Entry 4GDE (X-ray diffraction, 2.20 A resolution); this record covers chains B and C of the 4 polymer chains in the assembly.

[Chain B (and C)]
Protein: UDP-galactopyranose mutase
Organism: Aspergillus fumigatus
Notes: EC 5.4.99.9; chain C of this document is another copy of the same molecule, construct and numbering; everything in this record applies to it too
UniProtKB: Q4W1X2 (Q4W1X2_ASPFM); residue numbers follow UniProt; this construct covers 1-510
Chain sequence (513 residues; each row starts with the number of its first residue; numbers below 1 keep their minus sign (Ala-2 is residue -2)):
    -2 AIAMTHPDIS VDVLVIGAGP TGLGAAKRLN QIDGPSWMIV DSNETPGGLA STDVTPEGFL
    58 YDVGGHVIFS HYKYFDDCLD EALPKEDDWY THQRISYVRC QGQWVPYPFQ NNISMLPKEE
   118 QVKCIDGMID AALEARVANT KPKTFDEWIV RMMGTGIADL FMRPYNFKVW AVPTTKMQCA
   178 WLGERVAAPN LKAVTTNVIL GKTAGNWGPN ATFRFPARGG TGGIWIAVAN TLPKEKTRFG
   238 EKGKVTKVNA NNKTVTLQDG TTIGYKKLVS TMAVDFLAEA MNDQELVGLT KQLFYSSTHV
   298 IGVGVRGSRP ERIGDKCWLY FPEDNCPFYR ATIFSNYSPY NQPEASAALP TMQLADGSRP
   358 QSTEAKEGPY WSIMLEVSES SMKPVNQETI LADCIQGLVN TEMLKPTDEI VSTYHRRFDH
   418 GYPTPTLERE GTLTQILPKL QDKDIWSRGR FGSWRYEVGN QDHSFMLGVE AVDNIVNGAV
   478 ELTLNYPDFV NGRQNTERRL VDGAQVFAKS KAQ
Disordered / not traced: -2 to 2, 507-510 (chain C: -2 to 2, 508-510)
Construct notes: expression tag (-2 to 0); engineered mutation Ala344 (Lys in Q4W1X2), Ala345 (Lys in Q4W1X2)
Ligand contacts: dihydroflavine-adenine dinucleotide (FDA): Ile13, Gly14, Ala15, Gly16, Pro17, Thr18, Gly19, Val37, Asp38, Ser39, Asn40, Gly44, Gly45, Leu46, Ala47, Val60, Gly61, Gly62, His63, Val64, Ile65, Gly240, Lys241, Val242, Thr268, Met269, Thr295, Tyr326, Arg327, Glu373, Gly418, Tyr419, Gly446, Arg447, Gly456, Asn457, Gln458, Asp459, Ser461
Curated features (UniProtKB/Swiss-Prot):
  - binding site (FAD): Thr18, Asp38, Leu46, Gly61, His63, Val242, Arg327, Arg447, Gly456, Asn457, Gln458, Ser461
  - binding site (UDP-alpha-D-galactose): Gly61, Gly62, Tyr104, Gln107, Met159, Tyr162, Asn163, Trp167, Arg182, Asn207, Tyr317, Arg327, Tyr419, Tyr453, Asn457
  - binding site (NADH): His68, Arg91, Ser93, Tyr419, Arg447, Asn457
  - binding site (NADPH): His68, Arg91, Ser93, Tyr104, Asn203, Trp315, Tyr317, Tyr419, Arg447, Asn457, His460
  - mutagenesis: Phe66 (F66A: Lowers the catalytic efficiency), Arg91 (R91A: Lowers the catalytic efficiency by a factor of 125), Ser93 (S93A: Lowers the catalytic efficiency by a factor of 14), Tyr104 (Y104A: Lowers the catalytic efficiency), Gln107 (Q107A: Lowers the catalytic efficiency), Arg182 (R182A: Lowers the UDP-galactopyranose binding; R182K: Lowers the catalytic efficiency), Asn207 (N207A: Lowers the catalytic efficiency), Tyr317 (Y317A: Lowers the catalytic efficiency), Arg327 (R327A: Abolishes the catalytic activity; R327K: Lowers the catalytic efficiency), Arg447 (R447A: Lowers the catalytic efficiency by a factor of 2000)
What the authors report for this chain:
  - binding site for dihydroflavine-adenine dinucleotide: Gly62, His63

[Interface between chain B and chain C]
Residue-residue contacts (35; chain B residue first):
  Lys115(B) - Ile196(C)
  Lys115(B) - Leu197(C)
  Gln118(B) - Ile196(C)
  Val119(B) - Thr193(C)
  Val119(B) - Ile196(C)  hydrophobic
  Val119(B) - Leu197(C)  hydrophobic
  Ile122(B) - Thr192(C)
  Ile122(B) - Ile196(C)  hydrophobic
  Asp123(B) - Lys189(C)
  Asp123(B) - Thr193(C)
  Ile126(B) - Leu188(C)  hydrophobic
  Ile126(B) - Thr192(C)
  Asp127(B) - Lys189(C)  salt bridge
  Ala129(B) - Leu130(C)
  Leu130(B) - Ala129(C)
  Leu130(B) - Leu130(C)  hydrophobic
  Leu130(B) - Arg133(C)
  Arg133(B) - Leu130(C)
  Arg133(B) - Val134(C)
  Val134(B) - Arg133(C)
  Val134(B) - Val134(C)  hydrophobic
  Leu188(B) - Ile126(C)  hydrophobic
  Lys189(B) - Asp123(C)
  Lys189(B) - Ile126(C)
  Lys189(B) - Asp127(C)  salt bridge
  Thr192(B) - Ile126(C)
  Thr193(B) - Val119(C)
  Thr193(B) - Asp123(C)
  Val195(B) - Ile196(C)  hydrophobic
  Ile196(B) - Lys115(C)
  Ile196(B) - Gln118(C)
  Ile196(B) - Val119(C)  hydrophobic
  Ile196(B) - Ile122(C)  hydrophobic
  Ile196(B) - Val195(C)  hydrophobic
  Leu197(B) - Val119(C)  hydrophobic
Other interface residues (no listed pair), chain B (19 interface residues in all): Glu116

[In short]
19 residues of chain B face 18 of chain C across their interface; the contacts include 2 salt bridges. The
salt-bridged pair is Asp127(B)-Lys189(C). Bound to chain B: dihydroflavine-adenine dinucleotide. From the
paper: a binding site for dihydroflavine-adenine dinucleotide at Gly62(B) and His63(B).
Chain B and chain C are both UDP-galactopyranose mutase (Aspergillus fumigatus); the structure, Crystal
structure of NADPH-reduced Aspergillus fumigatus UDP-galactopyranose, was determined by X-ray diffraction
together with 5VWT and 5VWU from the same study.
